9GAP - chains C and A of the 4 polymer chains in the assembly; structure by electron microscopy, 4.00 A resolution.

# Chain C
Molecule: 12-nt RNA strand
Sequence (12 nucleotides; numbered 7 to 18; the number before each row is that of its first residue):
     7 UCUCUCUCUC UC
Disordered / not traced: 13-18
Covalent attachments: compound A1IJK linked to C12

# Chain A
Molecule: Nucleoprotein
From: Influenza A virus
UniProtKB: Q1K9H2 (Q1K9H2_I33A0); residues 15-498 here = UniProt positions 15-498
Chain sequence (494 residues; row label = number of the first residue in the row):
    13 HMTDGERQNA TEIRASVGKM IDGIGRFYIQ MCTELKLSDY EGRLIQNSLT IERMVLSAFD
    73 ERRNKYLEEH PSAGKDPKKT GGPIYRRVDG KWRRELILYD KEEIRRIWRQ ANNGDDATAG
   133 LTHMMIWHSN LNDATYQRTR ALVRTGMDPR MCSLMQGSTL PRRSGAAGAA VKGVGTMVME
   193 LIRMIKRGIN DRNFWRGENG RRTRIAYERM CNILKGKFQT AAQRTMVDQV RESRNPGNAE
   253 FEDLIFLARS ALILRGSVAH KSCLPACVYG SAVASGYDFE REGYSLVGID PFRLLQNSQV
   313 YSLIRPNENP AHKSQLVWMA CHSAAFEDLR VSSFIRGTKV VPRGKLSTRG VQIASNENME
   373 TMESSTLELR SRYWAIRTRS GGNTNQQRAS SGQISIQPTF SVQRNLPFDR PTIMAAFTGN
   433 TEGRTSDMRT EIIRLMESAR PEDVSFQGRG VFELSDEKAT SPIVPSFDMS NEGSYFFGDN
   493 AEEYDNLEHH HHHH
Disordered / not traced: 13-14, 398-436, 480-483, 491-506
Differences from the reference sequence: expression tag (13-14, 499-506)
Residues lining bound ligands: A1IJK (2-[3,6-bis(oxidanylidene)-4,5-dihydroxanthen-9-yl]-4-[3-[(2R)-2-oxidanylpropoxy]propylcarbamoyl]benzoic acid): Arg-174, Ser-176, Gly-177, Ala-178, Ala-181, Ala-182, Lys-184, Ile-201, Asn-202, Ile-217, Ala-218, Arg-221, Met-222, Ile-225, Arg-391

# Chain C / chain A interface
Pairs across the interface (26):
  U7(C) / Gln-231(A)  base contact
  U7(C) / Gly-394(A)  sugar contact
  C8(C) / Gln-231(A)  hydrogen bond to the base
  C8(C) / Ser-269(A)  base contact
  C8(C) / Arg-391(A)  base contact
  C8(C) / Ser-392(A)  base contact
  C8(C) / Phe-458(A)  phosphate contact
  U9(C) / Ile-388(A)  sugar contact
  U9(C) / Thr-390(A)  hydrogen bond to the phosphate
  U9(C) / Arg-391(A)  hydrogen bond to the phosphate
  U9(C) / Arg-461(A)  hydrogen bond to the sugar
  U9(C) / Gly-462(A)  hydrogen bond to the base
  U9(C) / Phe-464(A)  base contact
  U9(C) / Pro-474(A)  base contact
  C10(C) / Val-299(A)  phosphate contact
  C10(C) / Gly-300(A)  base contact
  C10(C) / Ile-388(A)  base contact
  C10(C) / Ala-471(A)  base contact
  U11(C) / Glu-18(A)  hydrogen bond to the base
  U11(C) / Asn-21(A)  sugar contact
  U11(C) / Ala-22(A)  sugar contact
  U11(C) / Arg-391(A)  salt bridge to the phosphate
  C12(C) / Ile-25(A)  base contact
  C12(C) / Ser-28(A)  base contact
  C12(C) / Lys-273(A)  hydrogen bond to the sugar
  C12(C) / Arg-391(A)  phosphate contact
Also at the interface, not in a pair above, chain A (25 interface residues in all): Val-29, Ser-297, Arg-389, Gly-460

# In short
6 residues of chain C face 25 of chain A across their interface; the contacts include 7 hydrogen bonds and 1
salt bridge. Among the polar pairs are C8(C)/Gln-231(A), U9(C)/Gly-462(A) and U11(C)/Glu-18(A). Ligands of
chain A: compound A1IJK. Compound A1IJK is covalently linked to C12(C).
Here chain C is a 12-nt RNA strand and chain A is Nucleoprotein (Influenza A virus). Entry 9GAP (CryoEM
structure of influenza A RNP-like particle double-stranded assembled with a 12-mer RNA) was determined by
electron microscopy (same publication as 9GAN, 9GAQ, 9GAS, 9GAT and 9GAV).
